Entry 3C9D (X-ray diffraction, 2.00 A resolution); this record covers chains A and B.

== Chain A (and B) ==
Name: Vacuolar protein sorting-associated protein 75
Organism: Saccharomyces cerevisiae
Notes: chain B of this document is another copy of the same molecule, construct and numbering; everything in this record applies to it too
Reference sequence: P53853 (VPS75_YEAST); residues 1-221 here = UniProt positions 1-221
Amino-acid sequence (259 residues; each row starts with the number of its first residue):
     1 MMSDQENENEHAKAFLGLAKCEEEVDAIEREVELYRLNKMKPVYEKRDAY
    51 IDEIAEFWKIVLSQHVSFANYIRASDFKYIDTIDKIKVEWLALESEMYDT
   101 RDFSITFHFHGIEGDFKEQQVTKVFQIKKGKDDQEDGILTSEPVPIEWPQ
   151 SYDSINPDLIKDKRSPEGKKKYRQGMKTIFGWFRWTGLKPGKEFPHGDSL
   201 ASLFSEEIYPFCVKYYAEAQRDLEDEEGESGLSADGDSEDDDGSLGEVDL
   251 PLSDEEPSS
Unresolved in the structure: 1-7, 130-135, 222-259 (chain B: 1-10, 130-135, 222-259)
UniProt features mapped onto this chain:
  - modified residue: S3 (Phosphoserine)
  - mutagenesis: A19 (A19D: Decreases RTT109 binding; A19I: Mildly decreases RTT109 activity stimulation), C21 to V32 (Abolishes dimer formation. Decreases activity and binding to RTT109), R73 to A74 (Decreases RTT109 binding and activity stimulation), E167 to T178 (Decreases RTT109 activity stimulation), R173 to K177 (Decreases RTT109 binding and activity stimulation), S205 to E207 (Decreases RTT109 activity stimulation), E206 to E207 (Increases acetylation of histone H3 'Lys-56'; Decreases RTT109 activity stimulation)
What the authors report for this chain:
  - conformationally variable residues (domain motion): D136, D198, E207
  - mutagenesis - S205A/E206A/E207A: decreased catalytic activity on H3-H4 acetylation
  - mutagenesis - D198A/S199A/S202A: decreased catalytic activity

== Interface between chain A and chain B ==
Residue-residue contacts (45; chain A residue first):
  E10(A) with E53(B)
  H11(A) with E53(B); A55(B)
  A14(A) with Y50(B); E53(B); I54(B), hydrophobic
  F15(A) with I54(B), hydrophobic; Y216(B)
  G17(A) with Y50(B)
  L18(A) with R47(B); Y50(B), hydrophobic; I54(B), hydrophobic
  C21(A) with R47(B)
  E22(A) with V213(B)
  E24(A) with V43(B); K46(B), salt bridge
  V25(A) with M40(B), hydrophobic
  I28(A) with K39(B); M40(B), hydrophobic; V43(B), hydrophobic
  E29(A) with R36(B), salt bridge
  E31(A) with Y35(B), hydrogen bond; K39(B), salt bridge
  V32(A) with V32(B), hydrophobic; R36(B)
  Y35(A) with E31(B), hydrogen bond; Y35(B), hydrophobic
  R36(A) with V32(B)
  K39(A) with I28(B); E31(B), salt bridge
  M40(A) with V25(B), hydrophobic; I28(B), hydrophobic
  V43(A) with C21(B); E24(B); V25(B), hydrophobic; I28(B), hydrophobic
  R47(A) with L18(B); C21(B)
  Y50(A) with A14(B); G17(B); L18(B), hydrophobic
  I54(A) with A14(B), hydrophobic; F15(B), hydrophobic; L18(B), hydrophobic
  Y216(A) with F15(B)
Interface residues without a listed pair, chain A (28 interface residues in all): K13, K46, I51, E53, V213
Interface residues without a listed pair, chain B (25 interface residues in all): K13, I51

== Overview ==
28 residues of chain A face 25 of chain B across their interface, with 2 hydrogen bonds and 4 salt bridges.
Polar pairs include E24(A)-K46(B), E29(A)-R36(B) and E31(A)-K39(B). From UniProt: 34 mutagenesis sites on
chain A. From the paper: S205A/E206A/E207A of chain A reduce catalytic activity on H3-H4 acetylation;
conformational variability at D136(A), D198(A) and E207(A).
Chain A and chain B are both Vacuolar protein sorting-associated protein 75 (Saccharomyces cerevisiae); the
structure, Crystal structure of Vps75, was determined by X-ray diffraction together with 3C9B from the same
study.
